Entry 7PY8 (electron microscopy, 3.80 A resolution); this record covers chains N and C of the 9 polymer chains in the assembly.

[Chain N]
Molecule: ntDNA
Sequence (39 nucleotides; row label = number of the first residue in the row):
     1 GGTCAGTACG TCCTATCGAT CTTCGGAAGA GATTCAGAG
Disordered / not traced: 1-5, 14-17

[Chain C]
Molecule: DNA-directed RNA polymerase subunit beta
Source organism: Escherichia coli
Notes: EC 2.7.7.6
UniProtKB: P0A8V4 (RPOB_ECO57); numbering as in UniProt (aligned over 1-1342)
Amino-acid sequence (1342 residues; row label = number of the first residue in the row):
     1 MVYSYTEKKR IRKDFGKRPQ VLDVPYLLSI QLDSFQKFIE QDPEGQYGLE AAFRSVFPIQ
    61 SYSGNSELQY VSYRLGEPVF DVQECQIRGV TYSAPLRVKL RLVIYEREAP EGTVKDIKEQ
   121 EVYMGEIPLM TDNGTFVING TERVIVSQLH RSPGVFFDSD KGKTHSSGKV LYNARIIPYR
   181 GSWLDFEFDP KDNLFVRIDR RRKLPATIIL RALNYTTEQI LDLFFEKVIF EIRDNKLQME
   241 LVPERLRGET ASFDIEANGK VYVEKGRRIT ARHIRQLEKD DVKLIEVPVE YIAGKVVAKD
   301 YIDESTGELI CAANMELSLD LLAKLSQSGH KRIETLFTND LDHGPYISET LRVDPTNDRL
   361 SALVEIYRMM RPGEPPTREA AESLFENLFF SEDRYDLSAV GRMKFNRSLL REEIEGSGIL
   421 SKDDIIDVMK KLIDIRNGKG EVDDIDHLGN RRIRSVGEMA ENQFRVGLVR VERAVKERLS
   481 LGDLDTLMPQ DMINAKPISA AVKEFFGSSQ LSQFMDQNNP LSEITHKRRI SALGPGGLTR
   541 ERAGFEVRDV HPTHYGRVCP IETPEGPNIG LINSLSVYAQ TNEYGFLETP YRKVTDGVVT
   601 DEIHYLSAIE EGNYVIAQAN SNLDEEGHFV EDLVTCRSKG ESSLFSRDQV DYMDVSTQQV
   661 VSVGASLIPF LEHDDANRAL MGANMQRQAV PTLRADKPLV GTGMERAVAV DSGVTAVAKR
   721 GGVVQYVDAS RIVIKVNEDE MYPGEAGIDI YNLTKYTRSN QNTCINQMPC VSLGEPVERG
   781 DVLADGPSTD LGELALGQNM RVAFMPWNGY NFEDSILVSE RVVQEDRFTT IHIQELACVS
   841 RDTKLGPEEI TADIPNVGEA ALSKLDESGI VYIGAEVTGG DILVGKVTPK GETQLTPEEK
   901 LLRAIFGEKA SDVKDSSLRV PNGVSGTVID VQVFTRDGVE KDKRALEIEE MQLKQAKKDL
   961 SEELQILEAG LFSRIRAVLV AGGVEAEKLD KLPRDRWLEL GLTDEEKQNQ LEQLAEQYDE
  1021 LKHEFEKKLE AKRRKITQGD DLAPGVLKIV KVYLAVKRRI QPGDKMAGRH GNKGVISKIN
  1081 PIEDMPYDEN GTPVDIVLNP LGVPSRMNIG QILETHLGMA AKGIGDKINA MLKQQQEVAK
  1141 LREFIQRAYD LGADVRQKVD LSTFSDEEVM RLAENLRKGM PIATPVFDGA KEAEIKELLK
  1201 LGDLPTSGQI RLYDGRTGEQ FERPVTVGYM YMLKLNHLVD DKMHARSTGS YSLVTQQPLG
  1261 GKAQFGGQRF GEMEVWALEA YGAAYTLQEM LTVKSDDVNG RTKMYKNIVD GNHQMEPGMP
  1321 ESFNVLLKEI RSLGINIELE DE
Disordered / not traced: 1, 908-911
Swiss-Prot annotation at these positions:
  - modified residue (N6-acetyllysine): Lys1022, Lys1200

[How chain N and chain C interact]
Pairs across the interface (11):
  DA19(N) with Arg470(C), hydrogen bond to the base; Arg473(C), salt bridge to the phosphate
  DT20(N) with Arg371(C), base contact
  DT22(N) with Gly181(C), base contact; Trp183(C), stacking on the base; Arg200(C), hydrogen bond to the phosphate
  DT23(N) with Arg151(C), base contact; Arg200(C), salt bridge to the phosphate; Gly536(C), base contact; Gly537(C), hydrogen bond to the base
  DC24(N) with Arg542(C), hydrogen bond to the base
Also at the interface, not in a pair above, chain N (6 interface residues in all): DG26
Also at the interface, not in a pair above, chain C (12 interface residues in all): Lys163, Asp199

[In short]
Chain N and chain C form an interface of 6 and 12 residues respectively; the contacts include 4 hydrogen
bonds, 2 salt bridges and 1 aromatic stacking contact. Polar contacts include DA19(N)-Arg470(C),
DT23(N)-Gly537(C) and DC24(N)-Arg542(C).
Here chain N is ntDNA and chain C is DNA-directed RNA polymerase subunit beta (Escherichia coli). Entry 7PY8
(CryoEM structure of E.coli RNA polymerase elongation complex bound to NusG (NusG-EC in less-swiveled
conformation)) was determined by electron microscopy together with 7PY0, 7PY1, 7PY3, 7PY5, 7PY6, 7PY7 and 4
further entries from the same study.
